Entry 5E5R (X-ray diffraction, 2.60 A resolution); this record covers chains A and B.

[Chain A]
Name: Receptor-type tyrosine-protein phosphatase gamma
Source organism: Homo sapiens
Notes: EC 3.1.3.48; fragment: CA domain
Reference sequence: P23470 (PTPRG_HUMAN); residues 56-320 here = UniProt positions 56-320
Chain sequence (265 residues; numbered 56 to 320; the number before each row is that of its first residue):
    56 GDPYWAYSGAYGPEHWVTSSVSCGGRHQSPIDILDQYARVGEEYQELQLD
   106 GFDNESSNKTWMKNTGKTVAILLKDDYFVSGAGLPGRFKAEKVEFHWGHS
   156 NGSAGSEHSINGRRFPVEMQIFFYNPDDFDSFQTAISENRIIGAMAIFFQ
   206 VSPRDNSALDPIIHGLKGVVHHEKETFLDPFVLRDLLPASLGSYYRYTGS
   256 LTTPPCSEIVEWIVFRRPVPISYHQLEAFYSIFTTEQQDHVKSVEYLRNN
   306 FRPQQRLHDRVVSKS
Disordered / not traced: 95-100, 165
Disulfides: C78-C261
Ligand contacts: malonate ion (MLI): W116, E230, T231, F232
Reported in the primary citation:
  - conformationally variable residues (side-chain flip): Q293, D294, H295, V296

[Chain B]
Name: Contactin-3
Source organism: Mus musculus
Notes: fragment: Immunoglobulin domains 2-3
Reference sequence: Q07409 (CNTN3_MOUSE); residue numbers follow UniProt; this construct covers 124-316
Chain sequence (193 residues; row label = number of the first residue in the row):
   124 FKTRMRSTVSVREGQGVVLLCGPPPHSGELSYAWVFNEYPSFVEEDSRRF
   174 VSQETGHLYIAKVEPSDVGNYTCVVTSTVTNTRVLGSPTPLVLRSDGVMG
   224 EYEPKIEVQFPETLPAAKGSTVRLECFALGNPVPQINWRRSDGMPFPNKI
   274 KLRKFNGMLEIQNFQQEDTGSYECIAENSRGKNVARGRLTYYA
Disordered / not traced: 124, 148-151, 164
UniProt features mapped onto this chain:
  - glycosylation: N193 (N-linked (GlcNAc...) asparagine)
Disulfides: C144-C196, C249-C297

[Interface between chain A and chain B]
Contacting residue pairs (35):
  K222(A) with E226(B)
  V225(A) with E226(B)
  H226(A) with Y225(B); E226(B), hydrogen bond (side chain-backbone); P227(B); K228(B)
  H227(A) with K228(B)
  K229(A) with E226(B), salt bridge; N306(B), hydrogen bond
  F288(A) with Y225(B), hydrophobic
  T290(A) with K228(B)
  Q292(A) with L143(B)
  Q293(A) with V132(B)
  D294(A) with S130(B), hydrogen bond (side chain-backbone); V132(B)
  H295(A) with R129(B), hydrogen bond; V141(B); L142(B); L143(B), hydrogen bond (backbone-backbone)
  V296(A) with V132(B), hydrophobic; V140(B), hydrophobic; V141(B)
  K297(A) with V140(B); V141(B), hydrogen bond (backbone-backbone); E230(B), salt bridge
  S298(A) with Q138(B); G139(B)
  V299(A) with Q138(B), hydrogen bond (backbone-side chain); G139(B), hydrogen bond (backbone-backbone); M222(B); L252(B), hydrophobic
  E300(A) with Q138(B), hydrogen bond
  Y301(A) with R135(B); M222(B); G223(B), hydrogen bond (side chain-backbone)
Interface residues without a listed pair, chain B (23 interface residues in all): S133, C144, T212, V221
Interface features reported in the paper:
  - residue pairs: H226(A)-Y225(B) (hydrophobic contact), H226(A)-P227(B) (hydrophobic contact), H226(A)-K228(B) (hydrophobic contact), K229(A)-E226(B) (salt bridge), K229(A)-N306(B) (hydrogen bond), H295(A)-R129(B), H295(A)-C144(B), V296(A)-L142(B) (hydrophobic contact), V296(A)-V132(B) (hydrophobic contact), Q138(B)-V299(A) (hydrogen bond), Q138(B)-E300(A) (hydrogen bond)
  - interface residues, chain A: V225(A), H226(A), F288(A), T290(A), H295(A), Y301(A)
  - interface residues, chain B: G139(B), M222(B), Y225(B), E226(B), P227(B), K228(B), N306(B)

[Overview]
Chain A and chain B form an interface of 17 and 23 residues respectively; the contacts include 10 hydrogen
bonds and 2 salt bridges. Polar pairs include K229(A)-E226(B), K297(A)-E230(B) and H226(A)-E226(B). The paper
describes hydrophobic contacts between H226(A) and Y225(B), H226(A) and P227(B) and H226(A) and K228(B) among
others; a salt bridge between K229(A) and E226(B); hydrogen bonds between K229(A) and N306(B), Q138(B) and
V299(A) and Q138(B) and E300(A). The paper reports interface residues V225(A), H226(A) and G139(B) among
others; conformational variability at Q293(A), D294(A) and H295(A) among others.
Chain A is Receptor-type tyrosine-protein phosphatase gamma (Homo sapiens) and chain B is Contactin-3 (Mus
musculus); the structure, Crystal structure of the complex between Carbonic anhydrase-like domain of PTPRG and
Immunoglobulin domains 2-3 of ..., was determined by X-ray diffraction (same publication as 5E5U).
